PDB entry 4LY1 | X-ray diffraction, 1.57 A resolution | chain A

# Chain A
Name: Histone deacetylase 2
From: Homo sapiens
Notes: EC 3.5.1.98; fragment: core domain
UniProt: Q92769 (HDAC2_HUMAN); residues 12-380 here correspond to UniProt positions 8-376 (UniProt number = residue number - 4)
Amino-acid sequence (369 residues; each row starts with the number of its first residue):
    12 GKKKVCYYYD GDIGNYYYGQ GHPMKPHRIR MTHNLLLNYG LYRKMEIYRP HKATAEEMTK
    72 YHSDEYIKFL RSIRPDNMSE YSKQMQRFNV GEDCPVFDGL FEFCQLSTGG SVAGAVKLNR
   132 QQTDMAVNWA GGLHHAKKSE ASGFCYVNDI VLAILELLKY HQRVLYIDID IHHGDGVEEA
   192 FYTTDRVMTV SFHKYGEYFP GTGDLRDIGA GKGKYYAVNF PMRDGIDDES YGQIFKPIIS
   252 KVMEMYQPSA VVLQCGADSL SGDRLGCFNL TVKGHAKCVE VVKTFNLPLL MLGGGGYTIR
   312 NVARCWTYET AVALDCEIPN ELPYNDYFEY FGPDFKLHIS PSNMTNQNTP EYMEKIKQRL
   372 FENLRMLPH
Disordered / not traced: 380
Curated features (UniProtKB/Swiss-Prot):
  - active site: His-146
  - binding site (1D-myo-inositol 1,4,5,6-tetrakisphosphate): Gly-32, Lys-36, Arg-275
  - binding site (Ca(2+)): Asp-179, Asp-181, His-183, Phe-192, Thr-195, Val-198, Ser-202, Phe-203, Tyr-227
  - binding site (Zn(2+)): Asp-181, His-183, Asp-269
  - modified residue: Lys-79 (N6-acetyllysine), Lys-225 (N6-acetyllysine), Cys-266 (S-nitrosocysteine), Cys-278 (S-nitrosocysteine)
  - cross-link: Lys-79 (Glycyl lysine isopeptide (Lys-Gly) (interchain with G-Cter in SUMO2))
Ion coordination: Ca2+: Asp-179, Asp-181, His-183, Ser-202, Phe-203; Zn2+: Asp-181, His-183, Asp-269 (together with 20Y); Na+: Phe-192, Thr-195, Val-198, Tyr-227
Residues lining bound ligands: 20Y (4-(acetylamino)-N-[2-amino-5-(thiophen-2-yl)phenyl]benzamide): Tyr-29, Met-35, Arg-39, Asp-104, Phe-114, Gly-142, Gly-143, Leu-144, His-145, His-146, Gly-154, Phe-155, Cys-156, Asp-181, His-183, Phe-210, Gln-265, Asp-269, Leu-276, Gly-305, Gly-306, Tyr-308
From the paper describing this entry:
  - conformationally variable residues (side-chain flip): Met-35, Leu-144
  - binding site for 20Y: His-145, His-146, Gly-154

# Overview
Bound to chain A: compound 20Y. Asp-179, Asp-181, His-183, Ser-202 and Phe-203 form the Ca2+ site. From
UniProt: active-site residue His-146, 3 residues binding 1D-myo-inositol 1,4,5,6-tetrakisphosphate, 9
Ca2+-binding residues and 3 Zn2+-binding residues. From the paper: a binding site for 20Y at His-145, His-146
and Gly-154; conformational variability at Met-35 and Leu-144.
Chain A is Histone deacetylase 2 (Homo sapiens); the structure, Structure of Human HDAC2 in complex with
inhibitor 4-(acetylamino)-N-[2-amino-5-(thiophen-2-yl)phenyl]benzamide, was determined by X-ray diffraction
together with 4LXZ from the same study.
